PDB entry 1U78 | X-ray diffraction, 2.69 A resolution | chains B and A of the 3 polymer chains in the assembly

# Chain B
Molecule: 26-nt DNA strand
Sequence (26 nucleotides; each row starts with the number of its first residue):
     3 GGGGGTCCTA TAGAACTTTC CCACAC

# Chain A
Molecule: transposable element tc3 transposase
Source organism: Caenorhabditis elegans
UniProt: P34257 (TC3A_CAEEL); numbering as in UniProt (aligned over 1-135)
Amino-acid sequence (141 residues; each row starts with the number of its first residue):
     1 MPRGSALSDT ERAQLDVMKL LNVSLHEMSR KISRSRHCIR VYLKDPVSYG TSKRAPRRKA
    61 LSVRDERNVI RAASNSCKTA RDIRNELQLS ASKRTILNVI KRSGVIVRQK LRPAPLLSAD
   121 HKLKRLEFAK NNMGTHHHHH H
Unresolved in the structure: 1, 105-141
Differences from the reference sequence: engineered mutation Val41 (Glu in P34257); expression tag (136-141)
Swiss-Prot annotation at these positions:
  - DNA-binding region: Pro2 to Thr135
From the paper describing this entry:
  - binding site for the 26-nt DNA strand (chain B): Pro2, Arg3, Ala6, Ser24, Leu25, His26, Arg30, Arg36, Ala60, Ser92, Thr95, Arg102
  - binding site for the 26-nt DNA strand: Arg3, Gly4, Arg34, Ser35, His37, Tyr49, Arg54, Arg57, Arg58, Ala80, Lys93, Arg94
  - specificity-determining residues: Arg36, His37, Arg54, Arg57
  - self-association interface (contacts with another copy of this molecule); pairs are residue here / residue on that copy: Pro56-Arg58 (backbone contact)

# Interface between chain B and chain A
Pairs across the interface (38):
  DG5(B) with Ser24(A), hydrogen bond to the phosphate; His26(A), phosphate contact; Glu27(A), phosphate contact; Arg30(A), salt bridge to the phosphate
  DG6(B) with Ser24(A), phosphate contact; Leu25(A), hydrogen bond to the phosphate; His26(A), hydrogen bond to the base; Arg36(A), hydrogen bond to the base
  DG7(B) with Leu25(A), phosphate contact; Arg36(A), hydrogen bond to the base; Arg40(A), salt bridge to the phosphate
  DT8(B) with Arg40(A), hydrogen bond to the base
  DC9(B) with His37(A), hydrogen bond to the base
  DT11(B) with Arg3(A), hydrogen bond to the base
  DA12(B) with Arg3(A), hydrogen bond to the sugar
  DT13(B) with Pro2(A), base contact
  DA14(B) with Pro2(A), base contact; Gly4(A), sugar contact; Ser5(A), phosphate contact
  DG15(B) with Ser5(A), phosphate contact; Ala6(A), hydrogen bond to the phosphate; Arg54(A), base contact
  DA17(B) with Pro56(A), sugar contact; Arg57(A), base contact
  DC18(B) with Pro56(A), phosphate contact; Arg57(A), sugar contact; Lys59(A), phosphate contact
  DT19(B) with Arg57(A), sugar contact; Lys59(A), phosphate contact; Ala60(A), hydrogen bond to the phosphate; Thr95(A), sugar contact; Arg102(A), salt bridge to the phosphate
  DT20(B) with Ala91(A), phosphate contact; Ser92(A), hydrogen bond to the phosphate; Arg94(A), base contact; Thr95(A), hydrogen bond to the phosphate; Asn98(A), base contact
  DT21(B) with Arg94(A), base contact
Also at the interface, not in a pair above, chain B (18 interface residues in all): DG4, DC10, DC22
Also at the interface, not in a pair above, chain A (26 interface residues in all): Arg58, Leu61

# In short
18 residues of chain B face 26 of chain A across their interface; the contacts include 13 hydrogen bonds and 3
salt bridges. Among the polar pairs are DG6(B)-His26(A), DG6(B)-Arg36(A) and DG7(B)-Arg36(A). From the paper:
a binding site for the 26-nt DNA strand (chain B) at Pro2(A), Arg3(A) and Ala6(A) among others; a binding site
for the 26-nt DNA strand at Arg3(A), Gly4(A) and Arg34(A) among others.
Chain B is a 26-nt DNA strand and chain A is transposable element tc3 transposase (Caenorhabditis elegans);
the structure, Structure of the bipartite DNA-binding domain of Tc3 transposase bound to transposon DNA, was
determined by X-ray diffraction.
